PDB entry 7PPO | electron microscopy, 2.91 A resolution | chains C and B of the 3 polymer chains in the assembly

[Chain C]
Protein: Calmodulin-dependent glutamylase SidJ
Organism: Legionella pneumophila
Notes: EC 6.-.-.-
UniProt: Q5ZTK6 (SIDJ_LEGPH); numbering as in UniProt (aligned over 99-873)
Sequence (794 residues; row label = number of the first residue in the row):
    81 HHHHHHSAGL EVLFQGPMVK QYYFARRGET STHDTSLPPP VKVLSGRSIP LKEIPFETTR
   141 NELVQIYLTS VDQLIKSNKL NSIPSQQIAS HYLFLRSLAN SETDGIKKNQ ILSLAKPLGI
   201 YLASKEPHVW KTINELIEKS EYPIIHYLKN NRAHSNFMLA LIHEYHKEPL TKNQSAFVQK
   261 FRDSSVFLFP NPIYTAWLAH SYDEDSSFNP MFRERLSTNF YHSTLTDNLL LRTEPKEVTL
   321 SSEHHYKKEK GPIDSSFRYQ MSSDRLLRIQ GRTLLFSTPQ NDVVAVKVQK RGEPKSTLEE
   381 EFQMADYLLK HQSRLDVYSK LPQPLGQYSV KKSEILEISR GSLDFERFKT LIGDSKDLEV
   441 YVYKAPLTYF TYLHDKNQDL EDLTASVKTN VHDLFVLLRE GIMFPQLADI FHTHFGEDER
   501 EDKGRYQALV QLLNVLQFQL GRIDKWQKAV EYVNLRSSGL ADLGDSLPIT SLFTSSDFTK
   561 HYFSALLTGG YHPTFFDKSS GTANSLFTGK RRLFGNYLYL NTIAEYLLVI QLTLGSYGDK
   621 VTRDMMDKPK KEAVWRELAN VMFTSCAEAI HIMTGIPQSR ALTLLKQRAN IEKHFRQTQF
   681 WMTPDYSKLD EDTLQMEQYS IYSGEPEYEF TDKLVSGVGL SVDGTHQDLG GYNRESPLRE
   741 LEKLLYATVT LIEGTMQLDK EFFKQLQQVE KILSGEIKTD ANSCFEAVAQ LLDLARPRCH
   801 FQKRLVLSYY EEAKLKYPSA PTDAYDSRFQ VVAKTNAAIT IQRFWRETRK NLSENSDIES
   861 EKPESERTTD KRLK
Not modelled in the structure: 81-99, 849-874
Construct notes: expression tag (81-98); variant Thr138 (Ala in Q5ZTK6), Val151 (Ile in Q5ZTK6), Gln153 (Lys in Q5ZTK6), Ile200 (Thr in Q5ZTK6), Thr212 (Met in Q5ZTK6), Arg371 (Lys in Q5ZTK6), Gln383 (Glu in Q5ZTK6), Ser393 (Arg in Q5ZTK6), Tyr398 (His in Q5ZTK6), Gly433 (Asp in Q5ZTK6), Leu447 (Gln in Q5ZTK6), Thr448 (Ser in Q5ZTK6), Met483 (Val in Q5ZTK6), Thr725 (Val in Q5ZTK6), Gln767 (Glu in Q5ZTK6), Arg798 (Gly in Q5ZTK6), Lys834 (Arg in Q5ZTK6), Thr848 (Ala in Q5ZTK6), Asn855 (Lys in Q5ZTK6), Glu859 (Asp in Q5ZTK6), Lys874; engineered mutation Ala565 (Glu in Q5ZTK6)
Metal / ion sites: Mg2+ near Thr493 (its only coordinating residue here)
UniProt features mapped onto this chain:
  - binding site (Mg(2+)): Asp542, Asp545
From the paper describing this entry:
  - binding site for Mg2+: Arg500
  - conformationally variable residues (order/disorder transition): His492 to Glu501
  - post-translational modification sites: Lys370, Glu497 to Glu499
  - mutagenesis - K370A: abolished catalytic activity on autoAMPylation
  - mutagenesis - K370A: decreased catalytic activity on SdeA adenylylation
  - mutagenesis - K370A: decreased catalytic activity on SdeA glutamylation
  - mutagenesis - K370A: unchanged catalytic activity (ATP hydrolysis)
  - catalytic residues: Lys367
  - mutagenesis - K367A: abolished catalytic activity (ATP hydrolysis)
  - mutagenesis - E565A: decreased catalytic activity with Ubiquitinating/deubiquitinating enzyme SdeA
  - mutagenesis - E565A: increased binding to Ubiquitinating/deubiquitinating enzyme SdeA
  - mutagenesis - R500A: increased catalytic activity on autoAMPylation
  - mutagenesis - R500A: decreased catalytic activity on glutamylation of SdeA

[Chain B]
Protein: Calmodulin
Organism: Homo sapiens
UniProt: P0DP24 (CALM2_HUMAN); residues 1-149 here = UniProt positions 1-149
Sequence (168 residues; numbered -18 to 149; the number before each row is that of its first residue; numbers below 1 keep their minus sign (His-18 is residue -18)):
   -18 HHHHHHSSGL EVLFQGPHMM ADQLTEEQIA EFKEAFSLFD KDGDGTITTK ELGTVMRSLG
    42 QNPTEAELQD MINEVDADGN GTIDFPEFLT MMARKMKDTD SEEEIREAFR VFDKDGNGYI
   102 SAAELRHVMT NLGEKLTDEE VDEMIREADI DGDGQVNYEE FVQMMTAK
Not modelled in the structure: -18 to 2, 95-96, 130-137, 147-149
Construct notes: expression tag (-18 to 0)
Metal / ion sites: Ca2+: Asp21, Asp23, Asp25, Thr27
UniProt features mapped onto this chain:
  - binding site (Ca(2+)): Asp21, Asp23, Asp25, Thr27, Glu32, Asp57, Asp59, Asn61, Thr63, Glu68, Asp94, Asp96, Asn98, Tyr100, Glu105, Asp130, Asp132, Asp134, Gln136, Glu141
  - modified residue: Ala2 (N-acetylalanine), Lys22 (N6-acetyllysine), Thr45 (Phosphothreonine), Ser82 (Phosphoserine), Lys95 (N6-acetyllysine), Tyr100 (Phosphotyrosine), Ser102 (Phosphoserine), Thr111 (Phosphothreonine), Lys116 (N6,N6,N6-trimethyllysine), Tyr139 (Phosphotyrosine)
  - cross-link: Lys22 (Glycyl lysine isopeptide (Lys-Gly) (interchain with G-Cter in SUMO2))

[Chain C / chain B interface]
Pairs across the interface (58; chain C residue first):
  Gln101(C) with Gly26(B); Asp65(B)
  Tyr102(C) with Asp25(B); Thr27(B)
  Tyr103(C) with Gly24(B); Asp25(B), hydrogen bond (backbone-backbone)
  Ala105(C) with Gly24(B); Asp25(B)
  Arg106(C) with Asp23(B), salt bridge; Asp25(B), salt bridge
  Arg107(C) with Lys22(B); Asp23(B), hydrogen bond (backbone-backbone); Gly24(B)
  Arg479(C) with Gly24(B), hydrogen bond (side chain-backbone)
  Gly655(C) with Glu15(B)
  Pro657(C) with Glu15(B)
  Arg660(C) with Glu15(B), salt bridge
  Asp759(C) with Leu19(B)
  Phe763(C) with Leu19(B); Phe20(B), hydrophobic
  Arg796(C) with Glu15(B), salt bridge
  Cys799(C) with Glu15(B)
  Phe801(C) with Glu12(B); Glu15(B); Ala16(B); Leu19(B), hydrophobic; Ser39(B), hydrogen bond (backbone-side chain)
  Gln802(C) with Leu19(B)
  Arg804(C) with Glu12(B), salt bridge; Ser39(B), hydrogen bond (side chain-backbone); Leu40(B); Gly41(B)
  Leu805(C) with Phe20(B), hydrophobic; Thr35(B); Arg38(B)
  Ser808(C) with Arg38(B)
  Tyr809(C) with Arg38(B)
  Glu812(C) with Arg38(B), salt bridge
  Thr835(C) with Leu113(B); Gly114(B)
  Ala837(C) with Ala89(B); Phe93(B), hydrophobic
  Ala838(C) with Leu113(B), hydrophobic
  Ile839(C) with Gly114(B)
  Thr840(C) with Ala89(B)
  Ile841(C) with Ala89(B), hydrophobic; Met110(B), hydrophobic
  Gln842(C) with Met110(B); Leu113(B), hydrogen bond (side chain-backbone); Glu115(B), hydrogen bond (side chain-backbone)
  Arg843(C) with Glu8(B); Glu12(B), salt bridge; Glu115(B), salt bridge
  Trp845(C) with Glu121(B); Met125(B), hydrophobic
  Arg846(C) with Glu8(B), salt bridge; Glu115(B), salt bridge; Leu117(B)
Also at the interface, not in a pair above, chain C (37 interface residues in all): Lys100, Thr654, Ile656, Glu770, Ala833, Lys834
Also at the interface, not in a pair above, chain B (38 interface residues in all): Gln9, Ala11, Ser18, Asp21, Asn43, Pro67, Glu68, Val92, Val109, Lys116, Glu124

[Summary]
Chain C and chain B form an interface of 37 and 38 residues respectively; the contacts include 7 hydrogen
bonds and 10 salt bridges. Polar pairs include Arg106(C)-Asp23(B), Arg106(C)-Asp25(B) and Arg660(C)-Glu15(B).
From the paper: the catalytic residue Lys367(C); K370A of chain C abolishes catalytic activity on
autoAMPylation; 4 substitutions were tested in all.
Here chain C is Calmodulin-dependent glutamylase SidJ (Legionella pneumophila) and chain B is Calmodulin (Homo
sapiens). Entry 7PPO (Structure of SidJ/CaM bound to SdeA in pre-glutamylation state) was determined by
electron microscopy (same publication as 7PQE).
